7PJE - chains B and F of the 3 polymer chains in the assembly; structure by X-ray diffraction, 1.75 A resolution.

[Chain B]
Name: Tubulin beta chain
Source organism: Tetrahymena thermophila
UniProtKB: P41352 (TBB_TETTH); the author numbering skips numbers that UniProt does not, so the offset changes along the chain: 1-42 = UniProt 1-42; 45-360 = UniProt 43-358; 369-453 = UniProt 359-443
Sequence (443 residues; numbered 1 to 453; 10 numbers in that range are skipped by the numbering (no residue carries them; nothing is unmodelled there); the number before each row is that of its first residue):
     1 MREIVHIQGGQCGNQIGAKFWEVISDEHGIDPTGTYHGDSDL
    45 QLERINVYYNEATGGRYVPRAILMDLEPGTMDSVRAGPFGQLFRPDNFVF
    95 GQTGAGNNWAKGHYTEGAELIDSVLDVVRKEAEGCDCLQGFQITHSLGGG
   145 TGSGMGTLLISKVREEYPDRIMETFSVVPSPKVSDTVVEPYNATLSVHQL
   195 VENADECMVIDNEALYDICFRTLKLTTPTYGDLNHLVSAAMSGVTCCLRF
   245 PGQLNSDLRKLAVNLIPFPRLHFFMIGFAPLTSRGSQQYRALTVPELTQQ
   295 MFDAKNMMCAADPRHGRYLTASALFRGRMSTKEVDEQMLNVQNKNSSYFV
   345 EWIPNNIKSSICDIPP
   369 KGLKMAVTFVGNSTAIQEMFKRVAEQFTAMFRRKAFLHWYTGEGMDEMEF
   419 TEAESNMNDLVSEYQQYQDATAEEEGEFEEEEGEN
Not modelled in the structure: 279-283, 441-453
Curated features (UniProtKB/Swiss-Prot):
  - binding site (GTP): Gln11, Glu71, Ser140, Gly144, Thr145, Gly146, Asn206, Asn228
  - binding site (Mg(2+)): Glu71
Small-molecule neighbours: GTP (guanosine-5'-triphosphate): Gly10, Gln11, Cys12, Gln15, Ile16, Asp69, Glu71, Gly98, Ala99, Gly100, Asn101, Asn102, Ser140, Gly142, Gly143, Gly144, Thr145, Gly146, Ser147, Val171, Pro173, Val177, Ser178, Glu183, Asn206, Leu209, Tyr224, Leu227, Asn228

[Chain F]
Name: Darpin D1
Source organism: synthetic construct
Notes: antibody fragment or engineered binder
Sequence (155 residues; row label = number of the first residue in the row):
    13 DLGKKLLEAARAGQDDEVRILMANGADVNATDASGLTPLHLAATYGHLEI
    63 VEVLLKHGADVNAIDIMGSTPLHLAALIGHLEIVEVLLKHGADVNAVDTW
   113 GDTPLHLAAIMGHLEIVEVLLKHGADVNAQDKFGKTAFDISIDNGNEDLA
   163 EILQK
Not modelled in the structure: 139-167

[Interface between chain B and chain F]
Pairs across the interface (28):
  Pro175(B) with Met123(F); Gly124(F)
  Asp179(B) with Met123(F); Gly124(F); His125(F), salt bridge
  Val181(B) with Leu89(F); Ile90(F); Met123(F), hydrophobic; His125(F)
  Glu393(B) with Ile122(F)
  Gln394(B) with Ile122(F), hydrogen bond (side chain-backbone); Met123(F)
  Ala397(B) with Leu89(F)
  Met398(B) with Leu89(F), hydrophobic; Ile90(F), hydrophobic; Met123(F), hydrophobic
  Arg400(B) with Trp112(F)
  Arg401(B) with Leu86(F); Leu89(F); Asp110(F), salt bridge; Trp112(F); Asp114(F), salt bridge; Leu119(F)
  Ala403(B) with Ile90(F), hydrophobic
  Phe404(B) with Tyr57(F), hydrogen bond (backbone-side chain); Ile90(F), hydrophobic
  His406(B) with Arg23(F); Tyr57(F)
Interface residues without a listed pair, chain B (14 interface residues in all): Pro184, Lys402
Interface residues without a listed pair, chain F (15 interface residues in all): Ser81, His118

[Overview]
14 residues of chain B face 15 of chain F across their interface; the contacts include 2 hydrogen bonds and 3
salt bridges. Among the polar pairs are Asp179(B)-His125(F), Arg401(B)-Asp110(F) and Arg401(B)-Asp114(F).
Bound to chain B: GTP.
Here chain B is Tubulin beta chain (Tetrahymena thermophila) and chain F is Darpin D1 (synthetic construct).
Entry 7PJE (Inhibiting parasite proliferation using a rationally designed anti-tubulin agent) was determined
by X-ray diffraction (same publication as 7PJF).
